Entry 2OIG (X-ray diffraction, 3.30 A resolution); this record covers chains A and D of the 4 polymer chains in the assembly.

[Chain A (and D)]
Name: RS21-C6
From: Mus musculus
Notes: fragment: core segment, residues 21-126; chain D of this document is another copy of the same molecule, construct and numbering; everything in this record applies to it too
UniProt: Q9QY93 (Q9QY93_MOUSE); residues 21-126 here = UniProt positions 21-126
Amino-acid sequence (111 residues; each row starts with the number of its first residue):
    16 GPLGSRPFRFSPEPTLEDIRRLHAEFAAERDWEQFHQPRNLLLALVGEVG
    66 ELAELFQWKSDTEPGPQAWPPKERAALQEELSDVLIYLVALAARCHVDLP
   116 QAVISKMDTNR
Unresolved in the structure: 16-21, 126 (chain D: 16-20, 125-126)
Sequence notes: cloning artifact (16-20)
Swiss-Prot annotation at these positions:
  - binding site (substrate): His38, Trp47 to His51, Trp73, Tyr102
  - binding site (Mg(2+)): Glu63, Glu66, Glu95, Asp98

[Interface between chain A and chain D]
Residue-residue contacts - 23 pairs, chain A then chain D:
  Phe50(A) with Trp73(D), hydrophobic
  Asn55(A) with Gln72(D); Lys74(D)
  Leu58(A) with Ala68(D); Phe71(D); Gln72(D)
  Ala59(A) with Gln72(D)
  Val61(A) with Gly65(D)
  Gly62(A) with Gly65(D); Glu69(D)
  Gly65(A) with Val61(D); Gly62(D)
  Glu66(A) with Glu69(D)
  Ala68(A) with Leu58(D)
  Glu69(A) with Gly62(D); Glu66(D)
  Phe71(A) with Leu58(D)
  Gln72(A) with Asn55(D); Leu58(D); Ala59(D)
  Lys74(A) with Asn55(D)
  Asp76(A) with Arg54(D), salt bridge
  Tyr102(A) with Trp73(D)
Also at the interface, not in a pair above, chain A (18 interface residues in all): Arg54, Glu63, Trp73
Also at the interface, not in a pair above, chain D (17 interface residues in all): Phe50, Ser75, Asp76

[In short]
Chain A and chain D form an interface of 18 and 17 residues respectively, with 1 salt bridge. Its one
salt-bridged contact is Asp76(A)-Arg54(D). UniProt lists 8 substrate-binding residues and 4 Mg2+-binding
residues on chain A.
Both chains are RS21-C6 (Mus musculus). Entry 2OIG (Crystal structure of RS21-C6 core segment and dm5CTP
complex) was determined by X-ray diffraction (same publication as 2OIE).
